PDB entry 6CRR | electron microscopy, 3.24 A resolution | chains C and D of the 4 polymer chains in the assembly

[Chain C]
Name: viral protein 2
Source organism: enterovirus D68
UniProt: A0A1I9KXX3 (A0A1I9KXX3_9ENTO); residues 1-248 here correspond to UniProt positions 70-317 (UniProt number = residue number + 69)
Chain sequence (248 residues; row label = number of the first residue in the row):
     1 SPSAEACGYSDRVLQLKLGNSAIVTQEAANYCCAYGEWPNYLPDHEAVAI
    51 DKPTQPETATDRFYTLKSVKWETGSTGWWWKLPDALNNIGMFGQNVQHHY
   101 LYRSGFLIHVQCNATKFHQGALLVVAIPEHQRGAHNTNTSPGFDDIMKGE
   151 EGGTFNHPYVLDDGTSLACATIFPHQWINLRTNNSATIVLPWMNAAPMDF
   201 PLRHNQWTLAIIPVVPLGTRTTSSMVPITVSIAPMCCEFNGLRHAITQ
Unresolved in the structure: 1-9, 248

[Chain D]
Name: viral protein 4
Source organism: enterovirus D68
UniProt: A0A191Z5D5 (A0A191Z5D5_9ENTO); residues 1-68 here correspond to UniProt positions 2-69 (UniProt number = residue number + 1)
Chain sequence (68 residues; numbered 1 to 68; the number before each row is that of its first residue):
     1 GAQVTRQQTGTHENANIATNGSHITYNQINFYKDSYAASASKQDFSQDPS
    51 KFTEPVVEGLKAGAPVLK
Unresolved in the structure: 1-27, 58-68

[Interface between chain C and chain D]
Contacting residue pairs (9; chain C residue first):
  Asn30(C) - Val56(D)
  Asn30(C) - Val57(D)
  Tyr31(C) - Val56(D)
  Tyr31(C) - Val57(D)  hydrogen bond (backbone-backbone)
  Cys32(C) - Pro55(D)  hydrophobic
  Cys33(C) - Pro55(D)  hydrogen bond (backbone-backbone)
  Cys33(C) - Val57(D)  hydrophobic
  Tyr35(C) - Lys51(D)
  Tyr35(C) - Phe52(D)  hydrophobic
Interface residues without a listed pair, chain C (7 interface residues in all): Gly36, Ile172

[In short]
7 residues of chain C face 5 of chain D across their interface; the contacts include 2 hydrogen bonds.
Backbone hydrogen bonds pair Tyr31(C)-Val57(D) and Cys33(C)-Pro55(D).
Here chain C is viral protein 2 and chain D is viral protein 4, both from enterovirus D68. Entry 6CRR (CryoEM
structure of human enterovirus D68 full native virion (pH 7.2 and 4 degrees Celsius)) was determined by
electron microscopy together with 6CRP, 6CRS, 6CRU, 6CS3, 6CS4, 6CS5 and 5 further entries from the same
study.
